8XAY - chains C and T of the 20 polymer chains in the assembly; structure by electron microscopy, 2.81 A resolution.

Chain C:
Protein: ATP-binding protein
From: Escherichia coli
UniProt: A0A9X9SUP5 (A0A9X9SUP5_ECOLX); numbering as in UniProt (aligned over 1-571)
Chain sequence (571 residues; numbered 1 to 571; the number before each row is that of its first residue):
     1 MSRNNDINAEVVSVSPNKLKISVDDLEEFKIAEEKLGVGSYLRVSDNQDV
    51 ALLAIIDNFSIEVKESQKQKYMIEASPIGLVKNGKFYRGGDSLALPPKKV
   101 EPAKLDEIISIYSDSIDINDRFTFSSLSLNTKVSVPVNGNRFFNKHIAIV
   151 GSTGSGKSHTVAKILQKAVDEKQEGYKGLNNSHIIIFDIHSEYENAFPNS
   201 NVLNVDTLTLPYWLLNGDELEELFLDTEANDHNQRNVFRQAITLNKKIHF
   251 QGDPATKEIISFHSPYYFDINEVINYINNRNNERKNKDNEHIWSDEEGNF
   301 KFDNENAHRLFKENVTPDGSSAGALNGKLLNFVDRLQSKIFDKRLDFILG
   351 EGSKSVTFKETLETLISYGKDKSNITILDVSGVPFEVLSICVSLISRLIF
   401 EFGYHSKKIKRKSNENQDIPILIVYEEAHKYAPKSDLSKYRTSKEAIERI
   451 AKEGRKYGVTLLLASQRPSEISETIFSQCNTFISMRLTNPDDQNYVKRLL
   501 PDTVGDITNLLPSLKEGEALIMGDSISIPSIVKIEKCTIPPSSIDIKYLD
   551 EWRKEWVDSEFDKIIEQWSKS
Unresolved in the structure: 1-4
Bound ions: Mg2+: Ser158 (together with ATP-gamma-S)
Ligand contacts:
  - ATP-gamma-S (AGS; phosphothiophosphoric acid-adenylate ester), molecule 1: Ser152, Thr153, Gly154, Ser155, Gly156, Lys157, Ser158, His159, Glu426, Glu427, Gln466, Glu516, Gly517, Lys533, Ile534, Glu535, Lys536, Ser543, Ile544, Asp545
  - ATP-gamma-S (AGS), molecule 2: Lys452, Arg455, Lys456
From the paper describing this entry:
  - binding site for ATP-gamma-S: Lys157
  - mutagenesis - K157A: decreased growth in response to phage lambda

Chain T:
Molecule: S20dna4
From: Escherichia coli
Sequence (59 nucleotides; each row starts with the number of its first residue; numbers below 1 keep their minus sign (DA-45 is residue -45)):
   -45 ATCCGCGTCCAGCTCGTTGAGTTTCTCCAGAAGCGTTAATGTCTGGCTTC
     5 TGATAAAGC
Unresolved in the structure: -45 to 0

How chain C and chain T interact:
Pairs across the interface (7; chain C residue first):
  Arg284(C) - DT5(T)  salt bridge to the phosphate
  Lys287(C) - DT3(T)  phosphate contact
  Lys287(C) - DC4(T)  salt bridge to the phosphate
  Ser320(C) - DT5(T)  phosphate contact
  Ser321(C) - DC4(T)  phosphate contact
  Ser321(C) - DT5(T)  hydrogen bond to the phosphate
  Ala322(C) - DT5(T)  hydrogen bond to the phosphate
Also at the interface, not in a pair above, chain C (7 interface residues in all): Ala229, Asn230
Also at the interface, not in a pair above, chain T (4 interface residues in all): DC13

In short:
7 residues of chain C face 4 of chain T across their interface, with 2 hydrogen bonds and 2 salt bridges.
Among the polar pairs are Ser321(C)-DT5(T), Ala322(C)-DT5(T) and Arg284(C)-DT5(T). Chain C binds ATP-gamma-S.
From the paper: a binding site for ATP-gamma-S at Lys157(C); K157A of chain C reduces growth in response to
phage lambda.
Here chain C is ATP-binding protein and chain T is S20dna4, both from Escherichia coli. Entry 8XAY (Cryo-EM
structure of an anti-phage defense complex bound to ATPrS and DNA) was determined by electron microscopy (same
publication as 8XAU, 8XAV, 8XAW and 8XAX).
